Entry 3IF8 (X-ray diffraction, 2.55 A resolution); this record covers chains A and B.

[Chain A]
Molecule: Protein zwilch homolog
From: Homo sapiens
UniProtKB: Q9H900 (ZWILC_HUMAN); residue numbers follow UniProt; this construct covers 1-334
Chain sequence (339 residues; numbered -4 to 334; the number before each row is that of its first residue; numbers below 1 keep their minus sign (Gly-4 is residue -4)):
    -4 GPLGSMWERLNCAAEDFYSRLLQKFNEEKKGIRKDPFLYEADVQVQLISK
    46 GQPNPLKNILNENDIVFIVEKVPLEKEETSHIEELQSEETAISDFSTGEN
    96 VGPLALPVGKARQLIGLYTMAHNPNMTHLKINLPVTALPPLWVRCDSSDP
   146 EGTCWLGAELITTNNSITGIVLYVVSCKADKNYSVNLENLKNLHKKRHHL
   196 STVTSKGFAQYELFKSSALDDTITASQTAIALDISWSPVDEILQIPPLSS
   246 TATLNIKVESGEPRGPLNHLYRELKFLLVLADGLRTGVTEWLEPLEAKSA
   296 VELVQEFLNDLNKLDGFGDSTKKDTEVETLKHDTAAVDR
Unresolved in the structure: 69-96, 212-221, 253-263, 310-334
Construct notes: expression tag (-4 to 0)

[Chain B]
Molecule: Protein zwilch homolog
From: Homo sapiens
UniProtKB: Q9H900 (ZWILC_HUMAN); residue numbers follow UniProt; this construct covers 335-591
Chain sequence (257 residues; row label = number of the first residue in the row):
   335 SVKRLFKVRSDLDFAEQLWCKMSSSVISYQDLVKCFTLIIQSLQRGDIQP
   385 WLHSGSNSLLSKLIHQSYHGTMDTVSLSGTIPVQMLLEIGLDKLKKDYIS
   435 FFIGQELASLNHLEYFIAPSVDIQEQVYRVQKLHHILEILVSCMPFIKSQ
   485 HELLFSLTQICIKYYKQNPLDEQHIFQLPVRPTAVKNLYQSEKPQKWRVE
   535 IYSGQKKIKTVWQLSDSSPIDHLNFHKPDFSELTLNGSLEERIFFTNMVT
   585 CSQVHFK
Unresolved in the structure: 335-338, 561-575, 591

[Chain A / chain B interface]
Pairs across the interface - 216 pairs, chain A then chain B:
  Gly46(A) with His508(B), hydrogen bond (backbone-side chain); Ile509(B)
  Pro48(A) with Gln507(B)
  Lys52(A) with Arg532(B), hydrogen bond (backbone-side chain)
  Asn53(A) with Lys530(B); Arg532(B), hydrogen bond (backbone-side chain); Gln547(B), hydrogen bond (backbone-side chain); Pro553(B), hydrogen bond (side chain-backbone); Asp555(B)
  Ile54(A) with Arg532(B), hydrogen bond (backbone-side chain); Gln547(B); Pro553(B), hydrophobic; Ile554(B), hydrophobic; Asn581(B)
  Leu55(A) with Arg532(B), hydrogen bond (backbone-side chain); Val583(B), hydrophobic
  Asn56(A) with Arg532(B), hydrogen bond; Glu534(B), hydrogen bond
  Glu57(A) with Glu534(B); Lys543(B), salt bridge
  Pro98(A) with His556(B)
  Ala100(A) with His556(B)
  Asn118(A) with Phe590(B)
  Pro119(A) with Phe590(B)
  Asn120(A) with Phe590(B)
  Arg139(A) with Asp555(B), salt bridge; His556(B), hydrogen bond
  Cys140(A) with His556(B), hydrogen bond (backbone-side chain)
  Cys149(A) with Ile554(B), hydrophobic; His556(B), hydrogen bond (backbone-side chain)
  Trp150(A) with Ile554(B); His556(B)
  Glu154(A) with Lys541(B)
  Leu155(A) with Lys541(B), hydrogen bond (backbone-side chain)
  Ile156(A) with Gln587(B)
  Ile162(A) with Phe590(B), hydrophobic
  Thr163(A) with His589(B); Phe590(B), hydrogen bond (backbone-backbone)
  Gly164(A) with Val588(B); Phe590(B)
  Ile165(A) with Ser586(B); Gln587(B); Val588(B), hydrogen bond (backbone-backbone); Phe590(B), hydrophobic
  Val166(A) with Ile542(B), hydrophobic; Cys585(B), hydrophobic; Ser586(B)
  Leu167(A) with Thr584(B); Cys585(B); Ser586(B), hydrogen bond (backbone-backbone)
  Tyr168(A) with Lys541(B), hydrogen bond (side chain-backbone); Thr584(B); Cys585(B), hydrophobic
  Val169(A) with Met582(B); Val583(B); Thr584(B), hydrogen bond (backbone-backbone)
  Val170(A) with Met582(B); Val583(B), hydrophobic
  Ser171(A) with Asn581(B); Met582(B), hydrogen bond (backbone-backbone)
  Cys172(A) with Pro553(B); Leu557(B), hydrophobic; Thr580(B), hydrogen bond (side chain-backbone); Asn581(B)
  Lys173(A) with Phe578(B); Phe579(B); Thr580(B), hydrogen bond (backbone-backbone)
  Ala174(A) with Phe559(B), hydrophobic; Ile577(B), hydrophobic; Phe578(B); Phe579(B), hydrophobic
  Asp175(A) with Ile577(B); Phe578(B), hydrogen bond (backbone-backbone)
  Lys176(A) with Arg576(B); Phe578(B)
  Tyr178(A) with Leu548(B); Phe578(B), hydrophobic
  Val180(A) with Trp546(B), hydrophobic
  Leu185(A) with Ile535(B), hydrophobic; Trp546(B), hydrophobic
  Leu188(A) with Thr544(B)
  His189(A) with Ile535(B); Tyr536(B); Ile542(B); Lys543(B); Thr544(B), hydrogen bond
  Arg192(A) with Thr584(B); Cys585(B), hydrogen bond (side chain-backbone); Ser586(B)
  His193(A) with Ile542(B); Cys585(B), hydrogen bond (side chain-backbone)
  Leu195(A) with Ser537(B)
  Thr197(A) with Ser537(B), hydrogen bond (backbone-side chain)
  Val198(A) with Ile535(B), hydrophobic; Tyr536(B); Ser537(B)
  Thr199(A) with Ile535(B); Tyr536(B), hydrogen bond (backbone-backbone)
  Ser200(A) with Glu534(B)
  Lys201(A) with Arg532(B); Val533(B); Glu534(B), hydrogen bond (backbone-backbone)
  Gly202(A) with Arg532(B)
  Phe203(A) with Lys530(B); Trp531(B); Arg532(B), hydrogen bond (backbone-backbone)
  Ala204(A) with Lys530(B); Trp531(B)
  Gln205(A) with Pro528(B); Gln529(B), hydrogen bond (backbone-backbone); Lys530(B), hydrogen bond (backbone-backbone)
  Tyr206(A) with Tyr523(B), hydrophobic; Glu526(B); Pro528(B), hydrophobic; Gln529(B)
  Glu207(A) with Gln529(B)
  Leu208(A) with Phe480(B)
  Phe209(A) with Phe480(B), hydrophobic
  Gln222(A) with His469(B)
  Ile225(A) with Ser476(B); Cys477(B), hydrophobic
  Leu227(A) with Val514(B), hydrophobic; Val519(B), hydrophobic; Tyr523(B), hydrophobic
  Ile229(A) with Tyr523(B), hydrophobic
  Trp231(A) with Trp531(B)
  Val234(A) with Trp531(B), hydrophobic; Val533(B), hydrophobic
  Glu236(A) with Trp531(B)
  Ile237(A) with Trp531(B), hydrophobic
  Leu238(A) with Trp531(B)
  Gln239(A) with Trp531(B), hydrogen bond (backbone-side chain)
  Ile240(A) with Gln524(B)
  Pro241(A) with Tyr523(B), hydrogen bond (backbone-side chain)
  Pro242(A) with Tyr523(B)
  Leu243(A) with Pro516(B); Tyr523(B); Gln524(B)
  Ser245(A) with Pro516(B)
  Ala247(A) with Pro513(B); Val514(B), hydrogen bond (backbone-backbone)
  Thr248(A) with Gln511(B); Leu512(B); Val514(B)
  Leu249(A) with Ile481(B), hydrophobic; Phe510(B); Gln511(B); Leu512(B), hydrogen bond (backbone-backbone); Val514(B)
  Asn250(A) with Phe510(B); Gln511(B), hydrogen bond
  Ile251(A) with Cys477(B), hydrophobic; Leu491(B), hydrophobic; His508(B); Ile509(B); Phe510(B), hydrogen bond (backbone-backbone)
  Lys252(A) with His508(B); Ile509(B)
  Tyr266(A) with Leu428(B); Tyr432(B), hydrogen bond; His468(B)
  Arg267(A) with Ser357(B), hydrogen bond (side chain-backbone); Ser358(B)
  Glu268(A) with Trp353(B), hydrogen bond; Lys427(B), salt bridge; Leu428(B)
  Leu269(A) with His468(B)
  Phe271(A) with Trp353(B), hydrophobic; Met356(B); Ser357(B); Val360(B); Leu420(B), hydrophobic
  Leu272(A) with Trp353(B), hydrophobic; Leu421(B), hydrophobic; Gly424(B); Leu425(B), hydrophobic
  Leu273(A) with Val461(B), hydrophobic; Gln465(B)
  Leu275(A) with Val417(B), hydrophobic; Leu420(B), hydrophobic; Leu421(B)
  Ala276(A) with Gln458(B), hydrogen bond (backbone-side chain)
  Leu279(A) with Thr414(B); Leu421(B), hydrophobic
  Arg280(A) with Gln458(B)
  Trp286(A) with Val360(B), hydrophobic; Ile361(B); Ser362(B); Tyr363(B)
  Leu287(A) with Ile361(B)
  Pro289(A) with Ser358(B); Ser359(B); Ile361(B)
  Leu290(A) with Ser358(B), hydrogen bond (backbone-backbone)
  Glu291(A) with Ser358(B)
  Ala295(A) with Ser359(B); Val360(B), hydrophobic; Asp365(B); Cys369(B), hydrophobic
  Val296(A) with Lys368(B); Cys369(B); Leu372(B), hydrophobic
  Leu298(A) with Lys355(B); Ser359(B)
  Val299(A) with Cys369(B), hydrophobic; Ile373(B), hydrophobic
  Gln300(A) with Leu372(B)
  Phe302(A) with Phe348(B), hydrophobic; Gln351(B); Lys355(B)
  Leu303(A) with Leu372(B); Ser376(B); Ile382(B), hydrophobic
  Leu306(A) with Phe348(B), hydrophobic; Ile382(B), hydrophobic
  Asn307(A) with Asp381(B)
Also at the interface, not in a pair above, chain A (110 interface residues in all): Leu99, Thr114, His117, Ser142, Asn177, Lys186, Lys293, Ser294
Also at the interface, not in a pair above, chain B (103 interface residues in all): Leu352, Cys354, Leu366, Gln418, Ile457, Val464, Ile473, Thr517, Lys520, Leu522, Lys527, Lys540, Val545

[In short]
110 residues of chain A face 103 of chain B across their interface, with 42 hydrogen bonds and 3 salt bridges.
Polar contacts include Glu57(A)-Lys543(B), Arg139(A)-Asp555(B) and Glu268(A)-Lys427(B).
Chain A is Protein zwilch homolog and chain B is Protein zwilch homolog, both from Homo sapiens; the
structure, Crystal Structure of ZWILCH, a member of the RZZ kinetochore complex, was determined by X-ray
diffraction.
